5C80 - chains A and F of the 6 polymer chains in the assembly; structure by X-ray diffraction, 2.24 A resolution.

== Chain A (and F) ==
Protein: Uridine phosphorylase
Source organism: Vibrio cholerae
Notes: EC 2.4.2.3; chain F of this document is another copy of the same molecule, construct and numbering; everything in this record applies to it too
UniProtKB: Q9K4U1 (Q9K4U1_VIBCL); numbering as in UniProt (aligned over 1-253)
Chain sequence (253 residues; each row starts with the number of its first residue):
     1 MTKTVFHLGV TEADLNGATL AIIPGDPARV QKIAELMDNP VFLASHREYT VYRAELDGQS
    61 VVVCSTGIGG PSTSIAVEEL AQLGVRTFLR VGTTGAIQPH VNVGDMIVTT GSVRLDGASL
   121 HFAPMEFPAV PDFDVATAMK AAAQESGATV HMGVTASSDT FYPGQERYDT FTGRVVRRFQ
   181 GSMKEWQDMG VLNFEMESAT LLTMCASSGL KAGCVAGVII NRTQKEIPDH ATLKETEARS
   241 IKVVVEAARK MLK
Disordered / not traced: 1-2

== Chain A / chain F interface ==
Contacting residue pairs (46; chain A residue first):
  T110(A) - V130(F)
  G111(A) - P128(F)
  S112(A) - E126(F)
  S112(A) - P128(F)
  V113(A) - E126(F)
  V113(A) - F127(F)
  V113(A) - P128(F)
  R114(A) - E126(F)  hydrogen bond (backbone-backbone)
  F122(A) - M189(F)
  M125(A) - M125(F)  hydrophobic
  M125(A) - E126(F)
  E126(A) - S112(F)
  E126(A) - V113(F)
  E126(A) - R114(F)  hydrogen bond (backbone-backbone)
  E126(A) - L115(F)
  E126(A) - M125(F)
  E126(A) - R178(F)  salt bridge
  F127(A) - V113(F)  hydrophobic
  F127(A) - V154(F)  hydrophobic
  F127(A) - V191(F)  hydrophobic
  P128(A) - G111(F)
  P128(A) - S112(F)
  P128(A) - V113(F)
  P128(A) - V154(F)  hydrophobic
  V130(A) - T110(F)
  V130(A) - V130(F)  hydrophobic
  F133(A) - F133(F)  hydrophobic
  F133(A) - A136(F)  hydrophobic
  F133(A) - T137(F)
  F133(A) - K140(F)
  F133(A) - M152(F)  hydrophobic
  D134(A) - K140(F)  salt bridge
  A136(A) - F133(F)  hydrophobic
  T137(A) - F133(F)
  K140(A) - F133(F)
  M152(A) - F133(F)  hydrophobic
  V154(A) - V130(F)  hydrophobic
  R178(A) - E126(F)  salt bridge
  W186(A) - P124(F)  hydrophobic
  M189(A) - F122(F)
  M189(A) - A206(F)
  M189(A) - S207(F)
  V191(A) - F127(F)  hydrophobic
  A206(A) - M189(F)
  S207(A) - D188(F)
  S207(A) - M189(F)
Interface residues without a listed pair, chain A (30 interface residues in all): L115, A123, P124, A129, D188, S208
Interface residues without a listed pair, chain F (29 interface residues in all): A123, A129, W186, S208

== Summary ==
The interface between chain A and chain F involves 30 residues on one side and 29 on the other, with 2
hydrogen bonds and 3 salt bridges. Polar pairs include E126(A)-R178(F), D134(A)-K140(F) and R114(A)-E126(F).
Both chains are Uridine phosphorylase (Vibrio cholerae). Entry 5C80 (X-ray structure uridine phosphorylase
from Vibrio cholerae in complex with uridine at 2.24 A resolution) was determined by X-ray diffraction (same
publication as 4OEH, 4OGL, 4LZW and 4IP0).
